PDB entry 9D49 | electron microscopy, 2.65 A resolution | chains N and V of the 12 polymer chains in the assembly

== Chain N (and V) ==
Molecule: Fatty acid synthase subunit alpha
Organism: Saccharomyces cerevisiae
Notes: EC 2.3.1.86, 1.1.1.100, 2.3.1.41; chain V of this document is another copy of the same molecule, construct and numbering; everything in this record applies to it too
UniProtKB: P19097 (FAS2_YEAST); numbering as in UniProt (aligned over 1-1887)
Amino-acid sequence (1887 residues; row label = number of the first residue in the row):
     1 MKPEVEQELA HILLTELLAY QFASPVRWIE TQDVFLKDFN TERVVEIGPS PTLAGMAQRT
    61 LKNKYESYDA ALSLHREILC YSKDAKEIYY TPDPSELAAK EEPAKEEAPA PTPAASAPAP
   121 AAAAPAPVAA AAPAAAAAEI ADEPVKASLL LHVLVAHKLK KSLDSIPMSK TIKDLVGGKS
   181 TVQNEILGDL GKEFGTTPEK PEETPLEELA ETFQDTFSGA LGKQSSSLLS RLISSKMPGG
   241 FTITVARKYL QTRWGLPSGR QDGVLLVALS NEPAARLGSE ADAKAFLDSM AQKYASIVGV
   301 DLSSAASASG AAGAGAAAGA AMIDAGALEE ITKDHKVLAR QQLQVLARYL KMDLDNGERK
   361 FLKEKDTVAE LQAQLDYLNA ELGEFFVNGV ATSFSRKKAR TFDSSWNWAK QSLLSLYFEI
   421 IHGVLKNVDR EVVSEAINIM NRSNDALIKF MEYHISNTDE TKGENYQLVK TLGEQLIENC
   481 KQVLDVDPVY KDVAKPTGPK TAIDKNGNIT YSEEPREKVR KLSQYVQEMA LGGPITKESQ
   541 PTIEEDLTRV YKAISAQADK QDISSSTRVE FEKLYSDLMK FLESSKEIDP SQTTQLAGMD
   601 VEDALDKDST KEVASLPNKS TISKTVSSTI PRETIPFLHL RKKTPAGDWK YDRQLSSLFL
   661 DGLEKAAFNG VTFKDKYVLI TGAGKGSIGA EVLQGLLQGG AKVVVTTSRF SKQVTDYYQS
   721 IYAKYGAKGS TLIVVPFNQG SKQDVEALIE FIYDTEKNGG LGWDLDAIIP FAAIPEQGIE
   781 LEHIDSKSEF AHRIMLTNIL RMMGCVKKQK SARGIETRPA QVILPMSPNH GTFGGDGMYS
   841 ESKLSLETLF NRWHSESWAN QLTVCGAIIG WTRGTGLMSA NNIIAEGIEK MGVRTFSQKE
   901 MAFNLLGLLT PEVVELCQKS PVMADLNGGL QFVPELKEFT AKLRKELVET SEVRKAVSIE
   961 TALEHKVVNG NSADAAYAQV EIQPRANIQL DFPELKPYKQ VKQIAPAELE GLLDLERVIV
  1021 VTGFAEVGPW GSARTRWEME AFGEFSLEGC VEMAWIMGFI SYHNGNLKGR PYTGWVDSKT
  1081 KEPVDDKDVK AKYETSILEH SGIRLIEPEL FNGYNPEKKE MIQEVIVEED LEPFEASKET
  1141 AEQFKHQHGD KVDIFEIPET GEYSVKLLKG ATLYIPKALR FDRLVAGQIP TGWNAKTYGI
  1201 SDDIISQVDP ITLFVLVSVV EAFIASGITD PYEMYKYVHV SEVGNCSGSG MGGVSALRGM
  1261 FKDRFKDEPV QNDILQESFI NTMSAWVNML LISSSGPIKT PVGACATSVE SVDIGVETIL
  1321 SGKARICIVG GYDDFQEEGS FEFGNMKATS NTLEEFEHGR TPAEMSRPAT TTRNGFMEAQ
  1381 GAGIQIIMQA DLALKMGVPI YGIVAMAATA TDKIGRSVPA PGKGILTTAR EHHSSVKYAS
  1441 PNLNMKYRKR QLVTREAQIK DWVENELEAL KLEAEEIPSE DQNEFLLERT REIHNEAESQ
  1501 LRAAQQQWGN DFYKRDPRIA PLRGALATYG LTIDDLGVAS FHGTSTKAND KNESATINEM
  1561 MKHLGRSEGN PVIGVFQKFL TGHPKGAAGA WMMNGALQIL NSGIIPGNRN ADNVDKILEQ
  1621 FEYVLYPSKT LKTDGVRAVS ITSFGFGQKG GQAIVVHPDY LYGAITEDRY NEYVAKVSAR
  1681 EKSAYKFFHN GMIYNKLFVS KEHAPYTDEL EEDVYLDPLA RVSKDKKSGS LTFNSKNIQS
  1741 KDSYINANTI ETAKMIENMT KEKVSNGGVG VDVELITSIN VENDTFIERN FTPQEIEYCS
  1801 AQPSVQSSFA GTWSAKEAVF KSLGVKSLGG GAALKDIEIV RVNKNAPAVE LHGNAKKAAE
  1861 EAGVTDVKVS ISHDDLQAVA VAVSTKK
Disordered / not traced: 95-328, 540-622, 875-879, 972-978, 1745-1887
Covalent attachments: Palmitoyl-CoA (PKZ) linked to Arg520
Ligand contacts: Palmitoyl-CoA (PKZ): Leu413, Leu414, Leu416, Tyr417, Ile420, Arg430, Val432, Val433, Ala436, Ile437, Met440, Phe450, Met451, His454, Ile455, Val469, Leu472, Gly473, Gln475, Leu476, Asn479, Lys491, Val493, Lys521
Curated features (UniProtKB/Swiss-Prot):
  - active site (For beta-ketoacyl synthase activity): Cys1305, His1542, His1583
  - binding site (acetyl-CoA): Asp1772 to Glu1774, Tyr1798, Ser1808, Glu1817 to Ser1827, Arg1841 to Lys1844, Ile1871 to His1873
  - binding site (Mg(2+)): Asp1772, Val1773, Glu1774, Ser1872, His1873
  - modified residue: Ser50 (Phosphoserine), Ser180 (O-(pantetheine 4'-phosphoryl)serine), Ser523 (Phosphoserine), Ser958 (Phosphoserine), Ser1440 (Phosphoserine)
  - cross-link: Lys37 (Glycyl lysine isopeptide (Lys-Gly) (interchain with G-Cter in ubiquitin))

== Interface between chain N and chain V ==
Contacting residue pairs - 9 pairs, chain N then chain V:
  Ile331(N) - Ile331(V)  hydrophobic
  Ile331(N) - Thr332(V)
  His335(N) - His335(V)  hydrogen bond
  Leu338(N) - His335(V)
  Asp355(N) - Phe1155(V)
  Glu358(N) - Phe1155(V)
  Arg359(N) - Asp1153(V)  salt bridge
  Arg359(N) - Phe1155(V)
  Leu362(N) - Phe1155(V)  hydrophobic
Interface residues without a listed pair, chain V (6 interface residues in all): Leu1168

== Overview ==
The interface between chain N and chain V involves 7 residues on one side and 6 on the other; the contacts
include 1 hydrogen bond and 1 salt bridge. Among the polar pairs are Arg359(N)-Asp1153(V) and
His335(N)-His335(V). Palmitoyl-CoA is covalently linked to Arg520(N).
Both chains are Fatty acid synthase subunit alpha (Saccharomyces cerevisiae). Entry 9D49 (Atomic model of
triple mutant S. cerevisiae Fatty Acid Synthase (FAS) in complex with Palmitoyl-CoA (in ...) was determined by
electron microscopy, deposited together with 9P4V, 9P4W, 9D47, 9D48 and 9D4A.
